PDB entry 6ZVB | X-ray diffraction, 2.51 A resolution | chains A and P

# Chain A
Protein: 14-3-3 protein sigma
From: Homo sapiens
Reference sequence: P31947 (1433S_HUMAN); residue numbers follow UniProt; this construct covers 1-248
Amino-acid sequence (253 residues; each row starts with the number of its first residue; numbers below 1 keep their minus sign (Gly-4 is residue -4)):
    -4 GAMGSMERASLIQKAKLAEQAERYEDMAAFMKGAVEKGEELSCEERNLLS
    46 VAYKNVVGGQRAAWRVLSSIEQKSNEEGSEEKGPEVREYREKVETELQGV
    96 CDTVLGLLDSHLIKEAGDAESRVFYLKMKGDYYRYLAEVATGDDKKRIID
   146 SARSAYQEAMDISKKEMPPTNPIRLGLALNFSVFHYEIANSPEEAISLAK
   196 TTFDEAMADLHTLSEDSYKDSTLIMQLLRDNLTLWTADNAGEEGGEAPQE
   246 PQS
Unresolved in the structure: 232-248
Modified / non-standard residues: Cys38 (S-hydroxycysteine; CSO)
Sequence notes: expression tag (-4 to 0)
Bound ions: Mg2+ site 1: Ala-3, Ser0, Glu83; Mg2+ site 2: Glu35, Glu110, Glu188
Curated features (UniProtKB/Swiss-Prot):
  - site (Interaction with phosphoserine on interacting protein): Arg56, Arg129
  - modified residue (Phosphoserine): Ser5, Ser74, Ser248

# Chain P
Protein: phosphorylated Gab2pT391 peptide
Amino-acid sequence (13 residues; numbered 386 to 398; the number before each row is that of its first residue):
   386 IPRRNTLPAMDNS
Unresolved in the structure: 386, 397-398
Modified / non-standard residues: Thr391 (phosphothreonine; TPO)

# How chain A and chain P interact
Contacting residue pairs (35; chain A residue first):
  Glu17(A) with Asp396(P)
  Tyr19(A) with Asp396(P), hydrogen bond
  Ser45(A) with Pro393(P)
  Lys49(A) with Thr391(P); Leu392(P), hydrogen bond (side chain-backbone); Pro393(P), hydrogen bond (side chain-backbone)
  Asn50(A) with Met395(P); Asp396(P), hydrogen bond (side chain-backbone)
  Gly53(A) with Met395(P)
  Gly54(A) with Met395(P)
  Arg56(A) with Arg388(P); Arg389(P); Thr391(P)
  Arg60(A) with Arg388(P)
  Lys122(A) with Leu392(P), hydrogen bond (side chain-backbone)
  Arg129(A) with Arg389(P); Thr391(P)
  Tyr130(A) with Thr391(P)
  Leu174(A) with Asn390(P); Thr391(P); Leu392(P), hydrophobic
  Asn175(A) with Thr391(P); Leu392(P)
  Val178(A) with Arg389(P); Asn390(P); Thr391(P)
  Glu182(A) with Arg389(P), salt bridge
  Ile219(A) with Leu392(P), hydrophobic
  Leu222(A) with Asn390(P); Leu392(P), hydrophobic
  Asp225(A) with Asn390(P)
  Asn226(A) with Arg389(P); Asn390(P), hydrogen bond (side chain-backbone)
  Leu229(A) with Pro387(P); Arg389(P)
Interface residues without a listed pair, chain A (25 interface residues in all): Asp126, Glu133, Gly171, Trp230

# Overview
Chain A and chain P form an interface of 25 and 9 residues respectively, with 6 hydrogen bonds and 1 salt
bridge. Polar contacts include Glu182(A)-Arg389(P), Tyr19(A)-Asp396(P) and Lys49(A)-Leu392(P). Ala-3(A),
Ser0(A) and Glu83(A) coordinate Mg2+ site 1. Glu35(A), Glu110(A) and Glu188(A) coordinate Mg2+ site 2.
Here chain A is 14-3-3 protein sigma (Homo sapiens) and chain P is phosphorylated Gab2pT391 peptide. Entry
6ZVB (14-3-3 Sigma in complex with phosphorylated Gab2pT391 peptide - 24h incubation) was determined by X-ray
diffraction.
